6R0Z - chains F and L of the 26 polymer chains in the assembly; structure by electron microscopy, 3.80 A resolution.

# Chain F
Molecule: V-type ATP synthase beta chain
Source organism: Thermus thermophilus (strain HB8 / ATCC 27634 / DSM 579)
UniProtKB: Q56404 (VATB_THET8); residue numbers follow UniProt; this construct covers 1-478
Sequence (478 residues; row label = number of the first residue in the row):
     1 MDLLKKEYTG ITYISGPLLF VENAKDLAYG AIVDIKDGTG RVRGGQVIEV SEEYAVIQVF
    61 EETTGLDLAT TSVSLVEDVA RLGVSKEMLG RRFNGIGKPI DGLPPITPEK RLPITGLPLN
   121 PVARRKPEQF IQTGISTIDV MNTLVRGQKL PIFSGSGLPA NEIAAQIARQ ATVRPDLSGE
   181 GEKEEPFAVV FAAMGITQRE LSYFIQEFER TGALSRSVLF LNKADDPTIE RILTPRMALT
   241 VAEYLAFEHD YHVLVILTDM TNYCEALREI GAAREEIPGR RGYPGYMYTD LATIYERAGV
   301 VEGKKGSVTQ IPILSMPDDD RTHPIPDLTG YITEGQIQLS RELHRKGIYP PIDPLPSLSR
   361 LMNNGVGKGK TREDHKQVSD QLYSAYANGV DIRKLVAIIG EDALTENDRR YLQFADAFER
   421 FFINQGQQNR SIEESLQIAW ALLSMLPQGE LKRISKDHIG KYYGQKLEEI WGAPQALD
Disordered / not traced: 1-3, 465-478
Residues lining bound ligands:
  - ADP (adenosine-5'-diphosphate), molecule 1: Leu-18, Phe-20, Glu-49, Val-56, Arg-274, Glu-275
  - ADP, molecule 2: Leu-358, Ser-359, Arg-360, Asn-363

# Chain L
Molecule: V-type ATP synthase subunit E
Source organism: Thermus thermophilus (strain HB8 / ATCC 27634 / DSM 579)
UniProtKB: P74901 (VATE_THET8); residue numbers follow UniProt; this construct covers 1-188
Sequence (188 residues; each row starts with the number of its first residue):
     1 MSKLEAILSQ EVEAEIQALL QEAEAKAEAV KREAEEKAKA LLQARERALE AQYRAALRRA
    61 ESAGELLVAT ARTQARGEVL EEVRRRVREA LEALPQKPEW PEVVRKLALE ALEALPGAKA
   121 LVANPEDLPH LEALARERGV ELQAEPALRL GVRAVGAEGK TQVENSLLAR LDRAWDALSS
   181 KVAQALWG
Disordered / not traced: 1, 188

# How chain F and chain L interact
Contacting residue pairs (27; chain F residue first):
  Leu-4(F) / Val-163(L)  hydrophobic
  Leu-4(F) / Glu-164(L)
  Leu-4(F) / Asn-165(L)
  Leu-4(F) / Arg-173(L)  hydrogen bond (backbone-side chain)
  Lys-5(F) / Val-163(L)
  Lys-5(F) / Glu-164(L)  salt bridge
  Lys-5(F) / Ala-169(L)
  Lys-5(F) / Arg-173(L)
  Lys-6(F) / Gln-162(L)
  Lys-6(F) / Val-163(L)
  Glu-7(F) / Arg-153(L)  salt bridge
  Glu-7(F) / Thr-161(L)
  Glu-7(F) / Gln-162(L)  hydrogen bond (backbone-backbone)
  Glu-7(F) / Glu-164(L)
  Tyr-8(F) / Lys-160(L)
  Tyr-8(F) / Thr-161(L)
  Thr-9(F) / Gly-159(L)
  Thr-9(F) / Lys-160(L)  hydrogen bond (backbone-backbone)
  Glu-22(F) / Lys-160(L)  salt bridge
  Asn-23(F) / Lys-160(L)
  Leu-75(F) / Arg-173(L)  hydrogen bond (backbone-side chain)
  Val-76(F) / Arg-173(L)
  Pro-104(F) / Thr-73(L)
  Thr-107(F) / Leu-80(L)
  Pro-108(F) / Ser-180(L)
  Arg-210(F) / Arg-59(L)
  Ser-215(F) / Leu-66(L)
Interface residues without a listed pair, chain F (22 interface residues in all): Gly-10, Glu-77, Leu-103, Glu-109, Arg-111, Gly-212, Leu-214
Interface residues without a listed pair, chain L (26 interface residues in all): Ser-62, Thr-70, Gln-74, Gly-77, Glu-110, Ala-114, Glu-158, Arg-170, Asp-176, Ser-179, Ala-183

# Overview
Chain F and chain L form an interface of 22 and 26 residues respectively, with 4 hydrogen bonds and 3 salt
bridges. Polar contacts include Lys-5(F)/Glu-164(L), Glu-7(F)/Arg-153(L) and Glu-22(F)/Lys-160(L). Bound to
chain F: ADP.
Here chain F is V-type ATP synthase beta chain and chain L is V-type ATP synthase subunit E, both from Thermus
thermophilus (strain HB8 / ATCC 27634 / DSM 579). Entry 6R0Z (Thermus thermophilus V/A-type ATPase/synthase,
rotational state 1L) was determined by electron microscopy (same publication as 6QUM, 6R0W, 6R0Y and 6R10).
